8VNK - chains A and B of the 4 polymer chains in the assembly; structure by X-ray diffraction, 1.61 A resolution.

Chain A:
Molecule: Intron-encoded endonuclease I-PpoI
Source organism: Physarum polycephalum
Notes: EC 3.1.-.-
Reference sequence: Q94702 (PPO1_PHYPO); numbering as in UniProt (aligned over 2-163)
Sequence (162 residues; numbered 2 to 163; the number before each row is that of its first residue):
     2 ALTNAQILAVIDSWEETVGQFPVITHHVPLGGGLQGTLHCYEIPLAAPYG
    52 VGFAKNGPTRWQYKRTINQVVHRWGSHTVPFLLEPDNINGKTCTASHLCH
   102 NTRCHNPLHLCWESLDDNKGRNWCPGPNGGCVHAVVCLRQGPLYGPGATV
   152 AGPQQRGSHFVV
Ion coordination: Zn2+ site 1: C41, C100, C105, H110; Mn2+: N119 (shared with 2 residues of chain D); Na+: N119 (shared with 2 residues of chain D); Zn2+ site 2: C125, C132, H134, C138
What the authors report for this chain:
  - catalytic residues: H98
  - mutagenesis - H78A/H98A, H98A: decreased catalytic activity
  - mutagenesis - H78A: unchanged catalytic activity

Chain B:
Molecule: Intron-encoded endonuclease I-PpoI
Source organism: Physarum polycephalum
Notes: EC 3.1.-.-
Reference sequence: Q94702 (PPO1_PHYPO); residues 202-363 here correspond to UniProt positions 2-163 (UniProt number = residue number - 200)
Sequence (162 residues; row label = number of the first residue in the row):
   202 ALTNAQILAVIDSWEETVGQFPVITHHVPLGGGLQGTLHCYEIPLAAPYG
   252 VGFAKNGPTRWQYKRTINQVVHRWGSHTVPFLLEPDNINGKTCTASHLCH
   302 NTRCHNPLHLCWESLDDNKGRNWCPGPNGGCVHAVVCLRQGPLYGPGATV
   352 AGPQQRGSHFVV
Ion coordination: Zn2+ site 1: C241, C300, C305, H310; Mn2+: N319 (shared with 2 residues of chain C); Na+: N319 (shared with 2 residues of chain C); Zn2+ site 2: C325, C332, H334, C338

Chain A / chain B interface:
Contacting residue pairs (120):
  L9(A) with R357(B)
  I12(A) with R357(B)
  D13(A) with R357(B), salt bridge
  E16(A) with Q356(B); R357(B), hydrogen bond (side chain-backbone); G358(B), hydrogen bond (side chain-backbone); F361(B)
  V19(A) with F361(B), hydrophobic
  G20(A) with F361(B)
  L39(A) with V363(B)
  H40(A) with V362(B); V363(B), hydrogen bond (side chain-backbone)
  Y42(A) with H360(B), hydrogen bond (side chain-backbone); F361(B), hydrophobic; V362(B)
  F82(A) with A352(B), hydrophobic; G353(B)
  E85(A) with A352(B); Q355(B)
  P86(A) with V351(B)
  I89(A) with A349(B); V351(B), hydrophobic
  N90(A) with A349(B)
  C94(A) with V351(B), hydrophobic
  L99(A) with P354(B), hydrophobic
  N107(A) with F361(B); V362(B), hydrogen bond (side chain-backbone)
  P108(A) with P354(B); Q355(B), hydrogen bond (backbone-backbone); F361(B)
  L109(A) with P354(B); Q355(B); Q356(B); F361(B); V362(B); V363(B)
  H110(A) with V363(B), hydrogen bond (side chain-backbone)
  L111(A) with G353(B); P354(B)
  C112(A) with T350(B); A352(B)
  W113(A) with T350(B); V351(B), hydrogen bond (backbone-backbone); A352(B), hydrogen bond (backbone-backbone)
  E114(A) with T350(B), hydrogen bond
  D117(A) with W324(B), hydrogen bond (backbone-side chain); L344(B)
  D118(A) with G348(B); A349(B), hydrogen bond (side chain-backbone)
  K120(A) with W324(B)
  G121(A) with W324(B)
  R122(A) with T350(B), hydrogen bond
  W124(A) with D317(B), hydrogen bond (side chain-backbone); K320(B); G321(B); W324(B), hydrophobic
  V133(A) with Y345(B); G346(B); P347(B)
  H134(A) with P347(B)
  A135(A) with P347(B), hydrogen bond (backbone-backbone)
  V136(A) with T350(B); P354(B)
  L144(A) with D317(B)
  Y145(A) with V333(B), hydrophobic
  G146(A) with V333(B)
  P147(A) with V333(B); H334(B); A335(B), hydrogen bond (backbone-backbone)
  G148(A) with D318(B)
  A149(A) with D318(B), hydrogen bond (backbone-side chain)
  T150(A) with C312(B); W313(B); E314(B), hydrogen bond; D318(B); R322(B), hydrogen bond; V336(B)
  V151(A) with E285(B); P286(B), hydrophobic; I289(B), hydrophobic; C294(B), hydrophobic; W313(B), hydrogen bond (backbone-backbone)
  A152(A) with F282(B), hydrophobic; E285(B); C312(B); W313(B), hydrogen bond (backbone-backbone)
  G153(A) with F282(B); L311(B)
  P154(A) with L299(B), hydrophobic; P308(B); L309(B); L311(B); V336(B)
  Q155(A) with P308(B), hydrogen bond (backbone-backbone); L309(B)
  Q156(A) with E216(B); L309(B)
  R157(A) with L209(B); I212(B); D213(B), salt bridge; E216(B), hydrogen bond (backbone-side chain)
  G158(A) with E216(B), hydrogen bond (backbone-side chain)
  H160(A) with E216(B); E217(B); Y242(B), hydrogen bond (backbone-side chain)
  F161(A) with E216(B); V219(B), hydrophobic; G220(B); Y242(B); N307(B); P308(B); L309(B)
  V162(A) with H240(B); Y242(B), hydrogen bond (backbone-side chain); N307(B), hydrogen bond (backbone-side chain); L309(B)
  V163(A) with L239(B); H240(B), hydrogen bond (backbone-side chain); L309(B); H310(B), hydrogen bond (backbone-side chain)
Interface residues without a listed pair, chain A (57 interface residues in all): E17, T38, N88, L139
Interface residues without a listed pair, chain B (55 interface residues in all): P281, L339

In short:
The interface between chain A and chain B involves 57 residues on one side and 55 on the other; the contacts
include 29 hydrogen bonds and 2 salt bridges. Polar pairs include D13(A)-R357(B), R157(A)-D213(B) and
E16(A)-R357(B). From the paper: the catalytic residue H98(A); H78A/H98A and H98A of chain A reduce catalytic
activity.
Chain A and chain B are both Intron-encoded endonuclease I-PpoI (Physarum polycephalum); the structure, Homing
endonuclease I-PpoI-DNA complex:reaction at pH6.0 (K+ MES) with 500 uM Mn2+ for 160s, was determined by X-ray
diffraction, deposited together with 8VMO, 8VMP, 8VMQ, 8VMR, 8VMS, 8VMT and 35 further entries.
